PDB entry 7Q6M | X-ray diffraction, 2.04 A resolution | chains A and C of the 4 polymer chains in the assembly

== Chain A (and C) ==
Molecule: NAD(P)H dehydrogenase (quinone)
Source organism: Yersinia pseudotuberculosis
Notes: EC 1.6.5.2; chain C of this document is another copy of the same molecule, construct and numbering; everything in this record applies to it too
Reference sequence: Q66BP3 (NQOR_YERPS); numbering as in UniProt (aligned over 1-199)
Sequence (232 residues; row label = number of the first residue in the row; numbers below 1 keep their minus sign (Met-32 is residue -32)):
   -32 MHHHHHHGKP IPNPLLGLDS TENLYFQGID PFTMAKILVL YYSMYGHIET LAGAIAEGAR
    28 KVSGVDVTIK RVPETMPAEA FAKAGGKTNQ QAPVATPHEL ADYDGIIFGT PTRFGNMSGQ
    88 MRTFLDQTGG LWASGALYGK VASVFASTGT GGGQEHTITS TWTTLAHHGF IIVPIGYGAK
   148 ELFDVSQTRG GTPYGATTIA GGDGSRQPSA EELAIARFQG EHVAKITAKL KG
Not modelled in the structure: -32 to 0, 199
Differences from the reference sequence: initiating methionine (-32); expression tag (-31 to 0)
UniProt features mapped onto this chain:
  - binding site (FMN): Ser10 to Ile15, Thr79 to Phe81, Ser114 to Gly119, His134
  - binding site (NAD(+)): Tyr12
  - binding site (substrate): Trp99

== Chain A / chain C interface ==
Residue-residue contacts (48):
  Arg80(A) - Arg89(C)  hydrogen bond (backbone-side chain)
  Arg80(A) - Asp93(C)
  Arg80(A) - Thr131(C)
  Phe81(A) - Arg89(C)
  Phe81(A) - Leu92(C)
  Phe81(A) - Thr95(C)
  Phe81(A) - Trp99(C)  hydrophobic
  Phe81(A) - Thr130(C)
  Phe81(A) - Thr131(C)  hydrogen bond (backbone-side chain)
  Phe81(A) - His134(C)
  Phe81(A) - His135(C)
  Gly82(A) - Thr130(C)
  Gly82(A) - His134(C)
  Asn83(A) - Met84(C)
  Asn83(A) - Arg89(C)  hydrogen bond
  Asn83(A) - Ser127(C)  hydrogen bond (side chain-backbone)
  Met84(A) - Asn83(C)
  Met84(A) - Arg89(C)
  Ser85(A) - Asp93(C)
  Gly86(A) - Arg89(C)
  Gly86(A) - Asp93(C)  hydrogen bond (backbone-side chain)
  Arg89(A) - Arg80(C)  hydrogen bond (side chain-backbone)
  Arg89(A) - Phe81(C)
  Arg89(A) - Asn83(C)  hydrogen bond
  Arg89(A) - Met84(C)
  Arg89(A) - Gly86(C)
  Thr90(A) - Thr90(C)
  Leu92(A) - Phe81(C)
  Asp93(A) - Arg80(C)
  Asp93(A) - Ser85(C)
  Asp93(A) - Gly86(C)  hydrogen bond (side chain-backbone)
  Thr95(A) - Phe81(C)
  Trp99(A) - Phe81(C)  hydrophobic
  Gly119(A) - His134(C)
  Gly120(A) - His134(C)
  His123(A) - Thr130(C)
  Ser127(A) - Asn83(C)  hydrogen bond (backbone-side chain)
  Thr130(A) - Phe81(C)
  Thr130(A) - Gly82(C)
  Thr130(A) - His123(C)
  Thr131(A) - Arg80(C)
  Thr131(A) - Phe81(C)  hydrogen bond (side chain-backbone)
  Thr131(A) - Asn83(C)
  His134(A) - Phe81(C)
  His134(A) - Gly82(C)
  His134(A) - Gly119(C)
  His134(A) - Gly120(C)
  His135(A) - Phe81(C)
Also at the interface, not in a pair above, chain A (23 interface residues in all): Gln87, Gly96
Also at the interface, not in a pair above, chain C (22 interface residues in all): Gly96

== Overview ==
Chain A and chain C form an interface of 23 and 22 residues respectively; the contacts include 10 hydrogen
bonds. Polar contacts include Arg80(A)-Arg89(C), Phe81(A)-Thr131(C) and Asn83(A)-Arg89(C). Curated annotation
(UniProt) lists 16 FMN-binding residues, NAD+-binding residue Tyr12(A) and substrate-binding residue Trp99(A)
on chain A.
Chain A and chain C are both NAD(P)H dehydrogenase (quinone) (Yersinia pseudotuberculosis); the structure,
Structure of WrbA from Yersinia pseudotuberculosis in P1, was determined by X-ray diffraction together with
7Q6N and 7Q6O from the same study.
